Entry 5R18 (X-ray diffraction, 1.79 A resolution); this record covers chains A and B.

Chain A:
Molecule: Pre-mRNA-splicing factor 8
Source organism: Saccharomyces cerevisiae (strain ATCC 204508 / S288c)
Notes: fragment: yPrp8 RNaseH
Reference sequence: P33334 (PRP8_YEAST); numbering as in UniProt (aligned over 1836-2090)
Amino-acid sequence (258 residues; numbered 1833 to 2090; the number before each row is that of its first residue):
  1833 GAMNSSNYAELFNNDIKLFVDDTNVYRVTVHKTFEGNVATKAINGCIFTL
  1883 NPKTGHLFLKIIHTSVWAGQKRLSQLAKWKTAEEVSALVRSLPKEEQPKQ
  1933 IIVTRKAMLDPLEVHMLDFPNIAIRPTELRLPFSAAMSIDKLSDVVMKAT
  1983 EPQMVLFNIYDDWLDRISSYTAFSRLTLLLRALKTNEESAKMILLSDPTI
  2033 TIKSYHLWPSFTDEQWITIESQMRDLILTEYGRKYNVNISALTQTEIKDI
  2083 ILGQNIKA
Unresolved in the structure: 2070-2090
Sequence notes: expression tag (1833-1835)
Curated features (UniProtKB/Swiss-Prot):
  - mutagenesis: Asp1853 (D1853A: Alters protein folding. Severely impaired growth. Strongly reduced growth at 35 degrees Celsius; when associated with A-1854; D1853N: Reduced growth at 30 degrees Celsius ...), Asp1854 (D1854A: Reduced growth at 30 degrees Celsius. Strongly reduced growth at 16 degrees Celsius. Strongly reduced growth at 35 degrees Celsius; when associated with A-1853 ...), Thr1855 (T1855A: Reduced growth at 30 degrees Celsius. Strongly reduced growth at 16 degrees Celsius), Thr1936 (T1936A: Reduced growth at 30 degrees Celsius. Strongly reduced growth at 16 degrees Celsius), Arg1937 (R1937K: Severely impaired growth. Reduced growth at 30 degrees Celsius. Strongly reduced growth at 16 degrees Celsius)

Chain B:
Molecule: A1 cistron-splicing factor AAR2
Source organism: Saccharomyces cerevisiae (strain ATCC 204508 / S288c)
Notes: fragment: GAMA - Aar2(1-152) - SSSSS - Aar2(171-317); engineered mutation(s): L153_D170delinsSSSSS
Reference sequence: P32357 (AAR2_YEAST); aligned to UniProt positions 1-317 over residues 1-317
Amino-acid sequence (308 residues; numbered -3 to 317; 13 numbers in that range are skipped by the numbering (no residue carries them; nothing is unmodelled there); the number before each row is that of its first residue; numbers below 1 keep their minus sign (Gly-3 is residue -3)):
    -3 GAMAMNTVPFTSAPIEVTIGIDQYSFNVKENQPFHGIKDIPIGHVHVIHF
    47 QHADNSSMRYGYWFDCRMGNFYIQYDPKDGLYKMMEERDGAKFENIVHNF
    97 KERQMMVSYPKIDEDDTWYNLTEFVQMDKIRKIVRKDENQFSYVDSSMTT
   147 VQENEL
   166 SSSSSDPAHSLNYTVINFKSREAIRPGHEMEDFLDKSYYLNTVMLQGIFK
   216 NSSNYFGELQFAFLNAMFFGNYGSSLQWHAMIELICSSATVPKHMLDKLD
   266 EILYYQIKTLPEQYSDILLNERVWNICLYSSFQKNSLHNTEKIMENKYPE
   316 LL
Unresolved in the structure: -3 to 0, 166-169
Sequence notes: expression tag (-3 to 0); conflict Ser166 (Leu153 in P32357), Ser167 (Lys154 in P32357), Ser170 (Leu157 in P32357)
Curated features (UniProtKB/Swiss-Prot):
  - region: Leu261 to Ile282 (Leucine-zipper)
  - modified residue: Ser253 (Phosphoserine), Thr274 (Phosphothreonine)

Chain A / chain B interface:
Residue-residue contacts (17; chain A residue first):
  Gln1907(A) - Met195(B)
  Gln1907(A) - Leu199(B)
  Leu1908(A) - Met195(B)  hydrophobic
  Trp1911(A) - Glu194(B)
  Trp1911(A) - Met195(B)  hydrophobic
  Trp1911(A) - Phe198(B)  hydrophobic
  Asp1942(A) - Lys184(B)  salt bridge
  Glu1945(A) - Lys184(B)  salt bridge
  Val1946(A) - Ile189(B)  hydrophobic
  Val1946(A) - Glu194(B)
  Val1946(A) - Phe198(B)  hydrophobic
  His1947(A) - Glu194(B)
  Leu1949(A) - Lys184(B)
  Leu1949(A) - Ser185(B)
  Leu1949(A) - Arg186(B)
  Leu1949(A) - Ile189(B)  hydrophobic
  Asp1950(A) - Arg186(B)  salt bridge

In short:
9 residues of chain A and 8 residues of chain B are in contact; the contacts include 3 salt bridges. Polar
contacts include Asp1942(A)-Lys184(B), Glu1945(A)-Lys184(B) and Asp1950(A)-Arg186(B). Curated annotation
(UniProt) lists 5 mutagenesis sites on chain A.
Here chain A is Pre-mRNA-splicing factor 8 and chain B is A1 cistron-splicing factor AAR2, both from
Saccharomyces cerevisiae (strain ATCC 204508 / S288c). Entry 5R18 (PanDDA analysis group deposition --
Auto-refined data of Aar2/RNaseH for ground state model 23, DMSO-free) was determined by X-ray diffraction,
deposited together with 5QY1, 5QY2, 5QY3, 5QY4, 5QY5, 5QY6 and 128 further entries.
